Entry 4DJF (X-ray diffraction, 3.03 A resolution); this record covers chains B and C of the 6 polymer chains in the assembly.

[Chain B]
Name: 5-methyltetrahydrofolate corrinoid/iron sulfur protein methyltransferase
From: Moorella thermoacetica
UniProt: Q46389 (Q46389_MOOTH); numbering as in UniProt (aligned over 1-262)
Chain sequence (262 residues; row label = number of the first residue in the row):
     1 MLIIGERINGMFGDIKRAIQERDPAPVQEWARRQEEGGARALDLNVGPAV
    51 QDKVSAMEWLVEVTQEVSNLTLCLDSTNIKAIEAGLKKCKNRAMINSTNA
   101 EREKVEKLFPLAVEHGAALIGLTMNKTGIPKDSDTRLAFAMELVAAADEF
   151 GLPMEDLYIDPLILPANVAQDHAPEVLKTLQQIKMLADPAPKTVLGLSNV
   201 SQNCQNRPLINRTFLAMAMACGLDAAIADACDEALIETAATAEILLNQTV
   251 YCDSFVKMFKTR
Ligand contacts:
  - 5-methyl-5,6,7,8-tetrahydrofolic acid (C2F): Glu-6, Asn-9, Met-11, Phe-12, Asp-43, Asp-75, Asn-96, Ser-97, Ile-120, Leu-122, Asp-160, Leu-162, Gly-196, Ser-198, Asn-199, Gln-202, Arg-207, Ile-227
  - co-methylcobalamin (COB): Leu-164, Val-168, Asn-199, Gln-202, Asn-203
UniProt features mapped onto this chain:
  - binding site ((6S)-5-methyl-5,6,7,8-tetrahydrofolate): Asn-96, Asp-160, Asn-199, Gln-202, Arg-207
  - binding site (Ca(2+)): Lys-184, Gly-222, Asp-224
  - binding site (methylcob(III)alamin): Gln-202, Asn-203
  - site: Asn-199 (Transition state stabilizer)
  - mutagenesis: Asn-199 (N199A: 20-fold decreased affinity for methyltetrahydrofolate and nearly abolished catalytic activity)
Reported in the primary citation:
  - binding site for 5-methyl-5,6,7,8-tetrahydrofolic acid: Asn-199

[Chain C]
Name: Corrinoid/iron-sulfur protein large subunit
From: Moorella thermoacetica
UniProt: Q07340 (ACSC_MOOTH); numbering as in UniProt (aligned over 1-446)
Chain sequence (446 residues; each row starts with the number of its first residue):
     1 MPLTGLEIYKQLPKKNCGECGTPTCLAFAMNLASGKASLDSCPYVSDAAR
    51 EALDAAAAPPIAKVVLGAGPTAVEMGDETELFRHDKRFYHETAIAIQVSD
   101 NLSSEELKAKVEAINGLNFDRVGQHYTIQAIAIRHDADDPAAFKAAVASV
   151 AAATQLNLVLMADDPDVLKEALAGVADRKPLLYAATGANYEAMTALAKEN
   201 NCPLAVYGNGLEELAELVDKIVALGHKQLVLDPGARETSRAIADFTQIRR
   251 LAIKKRFRSFGYPIIALTTAANPLDEVLQAVNYVTKYASLVVLRTDAKEH
   301 LLPLLSWRQNLYTDPQVPIRVEEKLNEIGAVNENSPVYVTTNFSLTYYSV
   351 EGEIESTKIPSYLLSVDTDGLSVLTAYADGKFEAEKIAAVMKKVDLDNKV
   401 KRHRIIIPGAVAVLKGKLEDLTGWEVIVGPREASGIVAFARANLAS
Disordered / not traced: 1, 443-446
Metal / ion sites: 4Fe-4S cluster Fe: Cys-17, Cys-20, Cys-25, Cys-42
Ligand contacts:
  - co-methylcobalamin (COB): Pro-318, Tyr-338, Val-339, Thr-340, Phe-343, Leu-345, Thr-346, Ser-349, Gly-370, Leu-371, Ser-372, Val-373, Leu-374, Thr-375, Ala-378, Asp-379, Ile-406, Ile-407, Pro-408, Ala-410, Gly-429, Pro-430, Arg-431, Glu-432, Ala-433
  - 4Fe-4S cluster (SF4): Leu-12, Pro-13, Lys-15, Asn-16, Cys-17, Gly-18, Glu-19, Cys-20, Thr-22, Thr-24, Cys-25, Phe-28, Cys-42, Tyr-44
UniProt features mapped onto this chain:
  - binding site ([4Fe-4S] cluster): Cys-17, Cys-20, Cys-25, Cys-42
  - binding site (5-methoxybenzimidazolylcob(I)amide): Thr-340, Thr-346, Gly-370 to Val-373, Ala-433

[Chain B / chain C interface]
Contacting residue pairs - 6 pairs, chain B then chain C:
  Ile-129(B) with Gln-316(C)
  Lys-131(B) with His-84(C), hydrogen bond (side chain-backbone); Asp-85(C), hydrogen bond (side chain-backbone); Gln-316(C)
  Asp-132(B) with Lys-86(C), salt bridge
  His-172(B) with Gln-316(C), hydrogen bond
Other interface residues (no listed pair), chain B (8 interface residues in all): Pro-48, Lys-126, Pro-130, Asp-171
Other interface residues (no listed pair), chain C (6 interface residues in all): Asp-369, Glu-383

[In short]
The interface between chain B and chain C involves 8 residues on one side and 6 on the other; the contacts
include 3 hydrogen bonds and 1 salt bridge. Among the polar pairs are Asp-132(B)/Lys-86(C),
Lys-131(B)/His-84(C) and Lys-131(B)/Asp-85(C). From the paper: a binding site for
5-methyl-5,6,7,8-tetrahydrofolic acid at Asn-199(B).
Here chain B is 5-methyltetrahydrofolate corrinoid/iron sulfur protein methyltransferase and chain C is
Corrinoid/iron-sulfur protein large subunit, both from Moorella thermoacetica. Entry 4DJF (Crystal structure
of folate-bound corrinoid iron-sulfur protein (CFeSP) in complex with its methyltransferase (MeTr),
co-crystallized with ...) was determined by X-ray diffraction (same publication as 4DJD and 4DJE).
